PDB entry 8CLS | electron microscopy, 4.00 A resolution | chains A and B of the 8 polymer chains in the assembly

== Chain A (and B) ==
Name: Insulin-like receptor
Organism: Drosophila melanogaster
Notes: EC 2.7.10.1; chain B of this document is another copy of the same molecule, construct and numbering; everything in this record applies to it too
Reference sequence: P09208 (INSR_DROME); numbering as in UniProt (aligned over 264-1310)
Sequence (1068 residues; row label = number of the first residue in the row):
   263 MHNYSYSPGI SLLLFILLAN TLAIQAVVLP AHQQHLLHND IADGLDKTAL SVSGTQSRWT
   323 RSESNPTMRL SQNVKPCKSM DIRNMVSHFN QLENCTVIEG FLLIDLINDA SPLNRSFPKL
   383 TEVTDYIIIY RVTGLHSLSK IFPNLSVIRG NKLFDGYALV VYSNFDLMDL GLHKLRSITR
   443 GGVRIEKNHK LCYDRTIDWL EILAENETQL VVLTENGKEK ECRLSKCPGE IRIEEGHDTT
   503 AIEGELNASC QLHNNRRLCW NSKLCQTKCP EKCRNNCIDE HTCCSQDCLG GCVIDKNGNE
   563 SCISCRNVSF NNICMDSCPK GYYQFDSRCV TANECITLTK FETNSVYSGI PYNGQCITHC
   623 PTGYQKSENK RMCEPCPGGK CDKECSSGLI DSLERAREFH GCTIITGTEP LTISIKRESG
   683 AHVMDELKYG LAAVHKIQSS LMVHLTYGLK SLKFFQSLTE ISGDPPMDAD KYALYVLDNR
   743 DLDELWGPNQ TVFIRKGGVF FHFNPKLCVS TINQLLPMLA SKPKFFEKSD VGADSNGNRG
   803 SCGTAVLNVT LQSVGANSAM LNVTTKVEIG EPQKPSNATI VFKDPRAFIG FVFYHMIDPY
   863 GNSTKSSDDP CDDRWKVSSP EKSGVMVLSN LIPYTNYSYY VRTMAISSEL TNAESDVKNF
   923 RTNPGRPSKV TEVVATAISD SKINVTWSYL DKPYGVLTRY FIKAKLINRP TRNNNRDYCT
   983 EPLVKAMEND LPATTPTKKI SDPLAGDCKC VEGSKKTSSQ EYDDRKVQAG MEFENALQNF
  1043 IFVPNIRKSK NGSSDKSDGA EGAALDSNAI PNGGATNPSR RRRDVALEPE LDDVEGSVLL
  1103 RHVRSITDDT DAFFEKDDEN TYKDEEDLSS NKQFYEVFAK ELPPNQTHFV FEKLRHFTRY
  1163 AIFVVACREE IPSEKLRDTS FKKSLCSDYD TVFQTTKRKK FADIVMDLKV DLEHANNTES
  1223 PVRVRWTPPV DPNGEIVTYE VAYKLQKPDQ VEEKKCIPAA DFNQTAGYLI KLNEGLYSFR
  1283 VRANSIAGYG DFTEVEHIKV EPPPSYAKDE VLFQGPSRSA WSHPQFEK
Disordered / not traced: 263-327, 483-512, 986-1031, 1048-1117, 1311-1330 (chain B: 263-334, 495-510, 987-1022, 1047-1117, 1311-1330)
Cystine bridges: Cys339-Cys357, Cys521-Cys527, Cys531-Cys539, Cys535-Cys545, Cys546-Cys554, Cys550-Cys564, Cys567-Cys576, Cys580-Cys591, Cys597-Cys618, Cys622-Cys635, Cys638-Cys643, Cys647-Cys664, Cys770-Cys804, Cys981-Cys1258, Cys1169-Cys1188
Sequence notes: initiating methionine (263); expression tag (1311-1330)
Curated features (UniProtKB/Swiss-Prot):
  - glycosylation (N-linked (GlcNAc...) asparagine): Asn265, Asn356, Asn376, Asn406, Asn468, Asn509, Asn561, Asn569, Asn751, Asn810, Asn824, Asn839, Asn864, Asn898, Asn946, Asn1053, Asn1147, Asn1218, Asn1265
Reported in the primary citation:
  - contacts within the chain: Tyr419-Arg446 (hydrogen bond), Arg446-Glu448 (hydrogen bond), Phe1035-Leu1039, Arg1170-Glu1176
  - post-translational modification sites: Asn606
  - self-association interface (contacts with another copy of this molecule); pairs are residue here / residue on that copy: Cys873-Cys873 (disulfide), Glu1242, Lys1257
  - mutagenesis - V811D, Y902C: decreased stability (proposed by the authors, not directly observed)

== Interface between chain A and chain B ==
Pairs across the interface (106):
  Arg345(A) - Ile1043(B)  hydrogen bond (side chain-backbone)
  Leu365(A) - Ile1043(B)  hydrophobic
  Asp367(A) - Ile1043(B)
  Leu368(A) - Phe1044(B)  hydrophobic
  Tyr388(A) - Phe1042(B)
  Ile390(A) - Phe1042(B)  hydrophobic
  Tyr392(A) - Leu1039(B)  hydrophobic
  Tyr392(A) - Gln1040(B)
  Tyr392(A) - Ile1043(B)  hydrophobic
  Phe416(A) - Phe1035(B)  hydrophobic
  Phe416(A) - Ala1038(B)
  Phe416(A) - Leu1039(B)  hydrophobic
  Phe416(A) - Phe1042(B)  hydrophobic
  Asp417(A) - Phe1035(B)
  Tyr419(A) - Phe1035(B)  hydrophobic
  Val422(A) - Phe1035(B)  hydrophobic
  Tyr424(A) - Phe1035(B)  hydrophobic
  Tyr424(A) - Glu1036(B)  hydrogen bond
  Arg446(A) - Ala1031(B)
  Arg446(A) - Gly1032(B)
  Arg446(A) - Phe1035(B)
  Lys449(A) - Glu1036(B)
  Asn606(A) - Val1045(B)
  Asp653(A) - Glu1034(B)
  Ser654(A) - Ala1038(B)
  Lys678(A) - Gln1030(B)
  Lys678(A) - Ala1031(B)
  Lys678(A) - Glu1034(B)  salt bridge
  Glu680(A) - Arg1027(B)  salt bridge
  Leu707(A) - Ser910(B)
  Tyr709(A) - Ser909(B)
  Tyr709(A) - Asp1026(B)  hydrogen bond
  Tyr709(A) - Gln1030(B)
  Asp730(A) - Lys790(B)  salt bridge
  Tyr737(A) - Asp796(B)  hydrogen bond
  Asp740(A) - Arg801(B)  salt bridge
  Arg742(A) - Arg801(B)
  Arg742(A) - Ser909(B)  hydrogen bond
  Arg742(A) - Asp1026(B)  salt bridge
  Arg742(A) - Arg1027(B)
  Phe762(A) - Phe765(B)  hydrophobic
  Phe762(A) - Ser797(B)
  His764(A) - Phe765(B)
  His764(A) - Asp796(B)
  His764(A) - Asn800(B)  hydrogen bond
  Phe765(A) - Pro767(B)  hydrophobic
  Phe765(A) - Asn800(B)
  Phe765(A) - Arg801(B)
  Lys790(A) - His706(B)
  Lys790(A) - Tyr737(B)
  Lys790(A) - Leu739(B)
  Lys790(A) - Phe765(B)
  Ser791(A) - His764(B)
  Ser791(A) - Phe765(B)
  Asp792(A) - Phe765(B)
  Val793(A) - Phe765(B)
  Gly794(A) - Asp740(B)
  Gly794(A) - Phe765(B)
  Ala795(A) - Asp740(B)  hydrogen bond (backbone-side chain)
  Asp796(A) - Leu707(B)
  Asp796(A) - Tyr709(B)  hydrogen bond
  Asp796(A) - Asp740(B)  hydrogen bond (backbone-side chain)
  Asp796(A) - Arg742(B)
  Asp871(A) - Pro872(B)
  Pro872(A) - Pro872(B)
  Cys873(A) - Asp871(B)  hydrogen bond
  Cys873(A) - Pro872(B)
  Cys873(A) - Cys873(B)  disulfide
  Gly1032(A) - Arg446(B)
  Phe1035(A) - Phe416(B)  hydrophobic
  Phe1035(A) - Asp417(B)
  Phe1035(A) - Tyr419(B)  hydrophobic
  Phe1035(A) - Val422(B)  hydrophobic
  Phe1035(A) - Arg446(B)
  Glu1036(A) - Tyr392(B)
  Glu1036(A) - Arg393(B)  salt bridge
  Glu1036(A) - Tyr424(B)  hydrogen bond
  Ala1038(A) - Phe416(B)
  Leu1039(A) - Ile390(B)  hydrophobic
  Leu1039(A) - Tyr392(B)  hydrophobic
  Leu1039(A) - Phe416(B)  hydrophobic
  Leu1039(A) - Tyr424(B)  hydrophobic
  Gln1040(A) - Tyr392(B)
  Asn1041(A) - Asn606(B)
  Phe1042(A) - Phe363(B)  hydrophobic
  Phe1042(A) - Tyr388(B)
  Phe1042(A) - Ile390(B)  hydrophobic
  Phe1042(A) - Phe416(B)  hydrophobic
  Phe1042(A) - Asn606(B)
  Ile1043(A) - Asp367(B)
  Ile1043(A) - Tyr392(B)  hydrophobic
  Phe1044(A) - Leu368(B)  hydrophobic
  Asp1251(A) - Tyr1245(B)  hydrogen bond (backbone-side chain)
  Asp1251(A) - Lys1256(B)
  Asp1251(A) - Lys1257(B)
  Asp1251(A) - Tyr1270(B)  hydrogen bond
  Asp1251(A) - Ile1272(B)
  Asp1251(A) - Lys1273(B)
  Gln1252(A) - Tyr1245(B)  hydrogen bond
  Gln1252(A) - Glu1255(B)
  Gln1252(A) - Lys1256(B)
  Gln1252(A) - Lys1257(B)
  Val1253(A) - Lys1256(B)  hydrogen bond (backbone-backbone)
  Glu1255(A) - Lys1256(B)  salt bridge
  Asn1275(A) - Asp1251(B)  hydrogen bond (side chain-backbone)
  Asn1275(A) - Gln1252(B)
Interface residues without a listed pair, chain A (67 interface residues in all): Phe363, Phe603, Ser676, Arg679, Ala731, Lys733, Leu739, Asp743, Phe763, Ser797, Asp870, Ser909, Val1045, Glu1221
Interface residues without a listed pair, chain B (66 interface residues in all): Leu365, Glu448, Lys678, Phe762, Ser791, Asn1041, Cys1258, Leu1271
Disulfides between the chains: Cys873(A)-Cys873(B)
Interface features reported in the paper:
  - specific contacts: Phe416(A)-Phe1035(B), Tyr419(A)-Phe1035(B), Tyr424(A)-Phe1035(B), Arg446(A)-Phe1035(B)
  - interface residues, chain A: Leu368(A), Phe416(A), Tyr419(A), Val422(A), Arg446(A)
  - interface residues, chain B: Glu448(B), Phe1035(B)

== Overview ==
67 residues of chain A and 66 residues of chain B are in contact; the contacts include 1 disulfide bond, 16
hydrogen bonds and 7 salt bridges. Polar pairs include Lys678(A)-Glu1034(B), Glu680(A)-Arg1027(B) and
Asp730(A)-Lys790(B). The authors report contacts between Phe416(A) and Phe1035(B), Tyr419(A) and Phe1035(B)
and Tyr424(A) and Phe1035(B) among others. The paper reports that V811D and Y902C of chain A reduce stability;
interface residues Leu368(A), Phe416(A) and Glu448(B) among others.
Both chains are Insulin-like receptor (Drosophila melanogaster). Entry 8CLS (Drosophila melanogaster insulin
receptor ectodomain in complex with DILP5) was determined by electron microscopy.
